PDB entry 8VNJ | X-ray diffraction, 1.61 A resolution | chains C and A of the 4 polymer chains in the assembly

Chain C:
Molecule: 21-nt DNA strand
Sequence (21 nucleotides; each row starts with the number of its first residue):
   401 TTGACTCTCTTAAGAGAGTCA
Ion coordination: Mn2+: DA413, DG414 (shared with 1 residue of chain B); Na+: DA413, DG414 (shared with 1 residue of chain B)

Chain A:
Name: Intron-encoded endonuclease I-PpoI
Source organism: Physarum polycephalum
Notes: EC 3.1.-.-
UniProtKB: Q94702 (PPO1_PHYPO); numbering as in UniProt (aligned over 2-163)
Amino-acid sequence (162 residues; row label = number of the first residue in the row):
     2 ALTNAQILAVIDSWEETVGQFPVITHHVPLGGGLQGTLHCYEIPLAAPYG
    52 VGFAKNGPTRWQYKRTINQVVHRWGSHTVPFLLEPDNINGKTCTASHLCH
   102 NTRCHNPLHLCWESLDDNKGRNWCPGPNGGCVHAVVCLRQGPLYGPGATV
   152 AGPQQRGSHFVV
Ion coordination: Zn2+ site 1: Cys41, Cys100, Cys105, His110; Mn2+: Asn119 (shared with 2 residues of chain D); Na+: Asn119 (shared with 2 residues of chain D); Zn2+ site 2: Cys125, Cys132, His134, Cys138
What the authors report for this chain:
  - catalytic residues: His98
  - mutagenesis - H78A/H98A, H98A: decreased catalytic activity
  - mutagenesis - H78A: unchanged catalytic activity

Chain C / chain A interface:
Residue-residue contacts - 18 pairs, chain C then chain A:
  DT401(C) - Thr67(A)  phosphate contact
  DT402(C) - Arg66(A)  salt bridge to the phosphate
  DT402(C) - Thr67(A)  base contact
  DG403(C) - Val52(A)  phosphate contact
  DG403(C) - Gly53(A)  hydrogen bond to the phosphate
  DG403(C) - Lys65(A)  hydrogen bond to the base
  DA404(C) - Ala48(A)  phosphate contact
  DA404(C) - Pro49(A)  phosphate contact
  DA404(C) - Ala55(A)  base contact
  DA404(C) - Lys65(A)  base contact
  DC405(C) - Ala48(A)  phosphate contact
  DC405(C) - Lys56(A)  base contact
  DT406(C) - Lys56(A)  base contact
  DT406(C) - Asn57(A)  base contact
  DC407(C) - Asn57(A)  hydrogen bond to the base
  DT411(C) - Leu116(A)  base contact
  DT411(C) - Lys120(A)  hydrogen bond to the base
  DA412(C) - Asp117(A)  sugar contact
Also at the interface, not in a pair above, chain C (11 interface residues in all): DT408, DT410
Also at the interface, not in a pair above, chain A (17 interface residues in all): Tyr50, Phe54, Val72, Arg74

In short:
Chain C and chain A form an interface of 11 and 17 residues respectively, with 4 hydrogen bonds and 1 salt
bridge. Polar contacts include DG403(C)-Lys65(A), DC407(C)-Asn57(A) and DT411(C)-Lys120(A). The Mn2+ site is
built by DA413(C) and DG414(C). From the paper: the catalytic residue His98(A); H78A/H98A and H98A of chain A
reduce catalytic activity.
Here chain C is a 21-nt DNA strand and chain A is Intron-encoded endonuclease I-PpoI (Physarum polycephalum).
Entry 8VNJ (Homing endonuclease I-PpoI-DNA complex:reaction at pH6.0 (K+ MES) with 500 uM Mn2+ for 120s) was
determined by X-ray diffraction (same publication as 8VMO, 8VMP, 8VMQ, 8VMR, 8VMS, 8VMT and 35 further
entries).
